2X2C - chains K and L of the 10 polymer chains in the assembly; structure by X-ray diffraction, 2.41 A resolution.

[Chain K]
Protein: Peptidyl-prolyl cis-trans isomerase A
Organism: Homo sapiens
Notes: EC 5.2.1.8
UniProt: P62937 (PPIA_HUMAN); numbering as in UniProt (aligned over 1-165)
Sequence (165 residues; numbered 1 to 165; the number before each row is that of its first residue):
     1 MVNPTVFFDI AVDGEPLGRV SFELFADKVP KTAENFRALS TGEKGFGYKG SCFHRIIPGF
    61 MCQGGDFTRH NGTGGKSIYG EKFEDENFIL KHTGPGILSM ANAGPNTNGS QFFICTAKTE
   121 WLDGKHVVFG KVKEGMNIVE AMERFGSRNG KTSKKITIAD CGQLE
Modified positions: K125 (n(6)-acetyllysine; ALY)
Curated features (UniProtKB/Swiss-Prot):
  - modified residue: M1 (N-acetylmethionine), V2 (N-acetylvaline), K28 (N6-acetyllysine), K44 (N6-acetyllysine), K76 (N6-acetyllysine), S77 (Phosphoserine), K82 (N6-acetyllysine), T93 (Phosphothreonine), K125 (N6-acetyllysine), K131 (N6-acetyllysine), K133 (N6-acetyllysine)
  - glycosylation: N108 (N-linked (GlcNAc...) asparagine)
  - cross-link (Glycyl lysine isopeptide (Lys-Gly)): K28 (interchain with G-Cter in SUMO2), K82 (interchain with G-Cter in SUMO2)
Reported in the primary citation:
  - post-translational modification sites: K125
  - binding site for Cyclosporin A (chain L): K125

[Chain L]
Protein: Cyclosporin A
Sequence (11 residues; numbered 1 to 11; the number before each row is that of its first residue):
     1 ALLVTAGLVL A
Covalently attached groups: covalent link A1-A11
Modified positions: A1 (D-alanine; DAL); L2, L3, L8, L10 (n-methylleucine; MLE); V4 (n-methylvaline; MVA); T5 (4-methyl-4-[(E)-2-butenyl]-4,N-methyl-threonine; BMT); A6 (alpha-aminobutyric acid; ABA); G7 (sarcosine; SAR)

[How chain K and chain L interact]
Residue-residue contacts - 23 pairs, chain K then chain L:
  R55(K) - L3(L)  hydrogen bond (side chain-backbone)
  R55(K) - T5(L)
  R55(K) - V9(L)
  F60(K) - L2(L)
  F60(K) - L3(L)
  F60(K) - V4(L)
  M61(K) - V4(L)
  Q63(K) - V4(L)
  Q63(K) - T5(L)  hydrogen bond (side chain-backbone)
  G72(K) - A6(L)
  G72(K) - G7(L)  hydrogen bond (backbone-backbone)
  A101(K) - V4(L)
  A101(K) - A6(L)
  N102(K) - V4(L)
  N102(K) - T5(L)
  N102(K) - A6(L)  hydrogen bond (backbone-backbone)
  A103(K) - T5(L)
  A103(K) - A6(L)
  Q111(K) - A6(L)
  F113(K) - V4(L)
  W121(K) - L2(L)  hydrogen bond (side chain-backbone)
  L122(K) - V4(L)
  H126(K) - V4(L)
Other interface residues (no listed pair), chain K (16 interface residues in all): I57, T73, G104
Other interface residues (no listed pair), chain L (8 interface residues in all): L8

[Overview]
Chain K and chain L form an interface of 16 and 8 residues respectively; the contacts include 5 hydrogen
bonds. Among the polar pairs are R55(K)-L3(L), Q63(K)-T5(L) and W121(K)-L2(L). The paper reports a binding
site for Cyclosporin A (chain L) at K125(K); a modification site at K125(K).
Here chain K is Peptidyl-prolyl cis-trans isomerase A (Homo sapiens) and chain L is Cyclosporin A. Entry 2X2C
(acetyl-CypA:cyclosporine complex) was determined by X-ray diffraction, deposited together with 2X25, 2X2A and
2X2D.
